Entry 5HCD (X-ray diffraction, 2.98 A resolution); this record covers chains A and C of the 4 polymer chains in the assembly.

Chain A:
Name: Complement C5
Source organism: Homo sapiens
Reference sequence: P01031 (CO5_HUMAN); residue numbers follow UniProt; this construct covers 679-1676
Sequence (998 residues; numbered 679 to 1676; the number before each row is that of its first residue):
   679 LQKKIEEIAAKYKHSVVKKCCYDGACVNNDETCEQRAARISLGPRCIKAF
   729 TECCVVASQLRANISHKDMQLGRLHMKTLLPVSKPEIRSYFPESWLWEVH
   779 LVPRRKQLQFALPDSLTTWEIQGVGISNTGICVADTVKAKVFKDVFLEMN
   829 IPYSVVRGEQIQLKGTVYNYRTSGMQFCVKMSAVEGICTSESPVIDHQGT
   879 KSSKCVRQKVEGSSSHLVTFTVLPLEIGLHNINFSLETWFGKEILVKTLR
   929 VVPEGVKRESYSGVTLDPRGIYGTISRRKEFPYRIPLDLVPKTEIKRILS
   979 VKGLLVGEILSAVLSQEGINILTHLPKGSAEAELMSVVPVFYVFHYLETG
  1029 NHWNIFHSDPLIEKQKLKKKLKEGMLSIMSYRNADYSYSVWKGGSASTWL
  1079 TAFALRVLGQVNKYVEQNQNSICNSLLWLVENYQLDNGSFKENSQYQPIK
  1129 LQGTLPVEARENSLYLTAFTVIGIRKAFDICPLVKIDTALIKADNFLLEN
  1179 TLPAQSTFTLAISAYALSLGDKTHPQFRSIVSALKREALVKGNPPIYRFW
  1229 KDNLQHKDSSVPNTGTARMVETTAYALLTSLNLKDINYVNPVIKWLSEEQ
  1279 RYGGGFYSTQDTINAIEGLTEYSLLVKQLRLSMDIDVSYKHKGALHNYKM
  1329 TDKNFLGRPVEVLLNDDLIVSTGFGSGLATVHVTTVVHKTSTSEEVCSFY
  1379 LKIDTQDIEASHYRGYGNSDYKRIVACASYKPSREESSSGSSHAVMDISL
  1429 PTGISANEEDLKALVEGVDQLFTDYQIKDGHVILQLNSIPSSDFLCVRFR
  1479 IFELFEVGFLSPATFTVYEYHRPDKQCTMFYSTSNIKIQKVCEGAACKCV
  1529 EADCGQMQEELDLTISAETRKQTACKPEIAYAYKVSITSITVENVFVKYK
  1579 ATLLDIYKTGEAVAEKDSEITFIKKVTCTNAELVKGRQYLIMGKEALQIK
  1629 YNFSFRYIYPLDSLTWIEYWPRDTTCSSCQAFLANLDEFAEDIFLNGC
Unresolved in the structure: 874-878, 1388-1399
Disulfides: Cys698-Cys724, Cys699-Cys731, Cys711-Cys732, Cys856-Cys883, Cys866-Cys1527, Cys1101-Cys1159, Cys1375-Cys1505, Cys1405-Cys1474, Cys1520-Cys1525, Cys1532-Cys1606, Cys1553-Cys1676, Cys1654-Cys1657
Glycans and other covalent adducts: cysteine (CYS) linked to Cys704; N-acetylglucosamine (NAG) linked to Asn911
Residues lining bound ligands: cysteine (CYS): Tyr700, Lys755, Ala1441
From the paper describing this entry:
  - conformationally variable residues: Arg751

Chain C:
Name: Complement inhibitor
Source organism: Ornithodoros moubata
Reference sequence: Q5YD59 (Q5YD59_ORNMO); residues 19-168 here = UniProt positions 19-168
Sequence (165 residues; numbered 4 to 168; the number before each row is that of its first residue):
     4 MASHHHHHHHHHHSGDSESDCTGSEPVDAFQAFSEGKEAYVLVRSTDPKA
    54 RDCLKGEPAGEKQDNTLPVMMTFKQGTDWASTDWTFTLDGAKVTATLGQL
   104 TQNREVVYDSQSHHCHVDKVEKEVPDYEMWMLDAGGLEVEVECCRQKLEE
   154 LASGRNQMYPHLKDC
Unresolved in the structure: 4-20
Sequence notes: initiating methionine (4); expression tag (5-18); engineered mutation Gln78 (Asn in Q5YD59), Gln102 (Asn in Q5YD59)
Disulfides: Cys24-Cys146, Cys56-Cys168, Cys118-Cys147

Chain A / chain C interface:
Contacting residue pairs (51):
  Thr952(A) - Leu165(C)  hydrogen bond (side chain-backbone)
  Ile953(A) - Asp167(C)
  Ser954(A) - Asp167(C)
  Arg955(A) - Asp167(C)  hydrogen bond (backbone-side chain)
  Arg956(A) - Thr80(C)
  Arg956(A) - Asp167(C)  hydrogen bond (backbone-side chain)
  Lys957(A) - Cys168(C)
  Glu958(A) - Trp82(C)
  Arg1214(A) - Leu140(C)
  Glu1215(A) - Leu140(C)
  Ala1216(A) - Leu140(C)
  Ala1216(A) - Glu141(C)  hydrogen bond (backbone-backbone)
  Leu1217(A) - Gly139(C)
  Leu1217(A) - Leu140(C)
  Val1218(A) - Met134(C)
  Val1218(A) - Gly138(C)
  Val1218(A) - Gly139(C)  hydrogen bond (backbone-backbone)
  Val1218(A) - Glu141(C)
  Val1218(A) - Val144(C)  hydrophobic
  Lys1219(A) - Asp136(C)  hydrogen bond (side chain-backbone)
  Lys1219(A) - Ala137(C)
  Lys1219(A) - Gly138(C)
  Gly1220(A) - Met134(C)
  Gly1220(A) - His164(C)
  Asn1221(A) - Val46(C)
  Asn1221(A) - Arg47(C)  hydrogen bond
  Asn1221(A) - Val144(C)
  Asn1221(A) - Glu145(C)
  Asn1221(A) - Arg148(C)
  Asn1221(A) - His164(C)  hydrogen bond (backbone-side chain)
  Pro1222(A) - Tyr162(C)
  Pro1222(A) - His164(C)  hydrogen bond (backbone-side chain)
  Pro1222(A) - Leu165(C)  hydrophobic
  Ile1224(A) - His164(C)
  Ile1224(A) - Leu165(C)  hydrophobic
  Arg1226(A) - Glu141(C)  salt bridge
  Phe1227(A) - Ala137(C)
  Gln1233(A) - Ser115(C)  hydrogen bond
  Gln1233(A) - His117(C)
  Gln1233(A) - Leu140(C)
  Ser1237(A) - Ser115(C)
  Ser1237(A) - His117(C)  hydrogen bond (backbone-side chain)
  Val1239(A) - His117(C)
  Val1239(A) - Ala137(C)
  Val1239(A) - Gly138(C)
  Pro1240(A) - Ala137(C)
  Asn1241(A) - Glu41(C)
  Tyr1266(A) - Glu141(C)
  Phe1631(A) - Pro61(C)
  Phe1631(A) - Ala62(C)
  Phe1631(A) - Gly63(C)
Interface residues without a listed pair, chain C (30 interface residues in all): Glu64, Met132, Leu135, Val142, Glu143
The authors on this interface:
  - interface residues, chain A: Thr952(A), Lys1213(A), Phe1631(A)

Summary:
26 residues of chain A face 30 of chain C across their interface, with 11 hydrogen bonds and 1 salt bridge.
Among the polar pairs are Arg1226(A)-Glu141(C), Thr952(A)-Leu165(C) and Arg955(A)-Asp167(C). Chain A binds
cysteine. N-acetylglucosamine is covalently linked to Asn911(A). From the paper: interface residues Thr952(A),
Lys1213(A) and Phe1631(A); conformational variability at Arg751(A).
Here chain A is Complement C5 (Homo sapiens) and chain C is Complement inhibitor (Ornithodoros moubata). Entry
5HCD (Ternary complex of human Complement C5 with Ornithodoros moubata OmCI and Rhipicephalus microplus RaCI2)
was determined by X-ray diffraction (same publication as 5HCC and 5HCE).
